Entry 4Z1H (X-ray diffraction, 2.90 A resolution); this record covers chain A.

# Chain A
Name: Heat shock protein 75 kDa, mitochondrial
Organism: Homo sapiens
UniProtKB: Q12931 (TRAP1_HUMAN); numbering as in UniProt (aligned over 60-561)
Sequence (502 residues; each row starts with the number of its first residue):
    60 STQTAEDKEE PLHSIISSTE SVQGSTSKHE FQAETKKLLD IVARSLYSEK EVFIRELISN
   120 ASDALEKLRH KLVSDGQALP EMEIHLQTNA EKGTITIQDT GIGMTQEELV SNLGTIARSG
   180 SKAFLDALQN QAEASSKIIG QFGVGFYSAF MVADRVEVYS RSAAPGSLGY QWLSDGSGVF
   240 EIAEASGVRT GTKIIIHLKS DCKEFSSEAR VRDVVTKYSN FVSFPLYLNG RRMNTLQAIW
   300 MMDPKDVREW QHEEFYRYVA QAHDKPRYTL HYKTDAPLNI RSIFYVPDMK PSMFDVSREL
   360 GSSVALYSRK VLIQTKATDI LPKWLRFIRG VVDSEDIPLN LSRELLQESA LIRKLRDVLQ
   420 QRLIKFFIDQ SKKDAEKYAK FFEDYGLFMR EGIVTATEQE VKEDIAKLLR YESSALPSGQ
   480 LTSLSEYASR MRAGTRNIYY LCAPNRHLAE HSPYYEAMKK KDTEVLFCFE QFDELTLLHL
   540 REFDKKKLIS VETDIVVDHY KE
Disordered / not traced: 60-69, 172-200, 351-361, 398-407, 494, 553-561
Disulfide bonds: Cys501-Cys527
Glycans and other covalent adducts: covalent link Cys501-Cys527
Residues lining bound ligands: 4KP (8-[(6-iodo-1,3-benzodioxol-5-yl)sulfanyl]-9-[6-(triphenyl-lambda~5~-phosphanyl)hexyl]-9H-purin-6-amine): Asn119, Ala120, Ala123, Asp158, Ile161, Gly162, Met163, Glu166, Glu167, Leu168, Ser170, Asn171, Gly202, Val203, Phe205, Tyr206, Val217, Trp231, Thr251

# In short
Ligands of chain A: compound 4KP.
Chain A is Heat shock protein 75 kDa, mitochondrial (Homo sapiens); the structure, Crystal structure of human
Trap1 with SMTIN-P01, was determined by X-ray diffraction together with 4Z1F and 4Z1G from the same study.
